PDB entry 8OOS | electron microscopy, 3.29 A resolution | chains L and N of the 9 polymer chains in the assembly

== Chain L ==
Molecule: DNA Strand 2
Sequence (226 nucleotides; numbered -152 to 73; the number before each row is that of its first residue; numbers below 1 keep their minus sign (DC-152 is residue -152)):
  -152 CGGTACCCGG GGATCCTCTA GAGTGGGAGC TCGGAACACT ATCCGACTGG CACCGGCAAG
   -92 GTCGCTGTTC AATACATGCA CAGGATGTAT ATATCTGACA CGTGCCTGGA GACTAGGGAG
   -32 TAATCCCCTT GGCGGTTAAA ACGCGGGGGA CAGCGCGTAC GTGCGTTTAA GCGGTGCTAG
    28 AGCTTGCTAC GACCAATTGA GCGGCCTCGG CACCGGGATT CTCCAG
Disordered / not traced: -152 to -35, 73

== Chain N ==
Protein: Histone H4
From: Homo sapiens
UniProt: P62805 (H4_HUMAN); residues 1-102 here correspond to UniProt positions 2-103 (UniProt number = residue number + 1)
Sequence (102 residues; row label = number of the first residue in the row):
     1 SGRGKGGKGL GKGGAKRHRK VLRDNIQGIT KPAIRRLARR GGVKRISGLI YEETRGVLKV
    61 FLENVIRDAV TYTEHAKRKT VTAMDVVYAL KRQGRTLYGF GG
Disordered / not traced: 1-20, 94-102
Swiss-Prot annotation at these positions:
  - DNA-binding region: Lys16 to Lys20
  - modified residue: Ser1 (N-acetylserine), Arg3 (Asymmetric dimethylarginine), Lys5 (N6-(2-hydroxyisobutyryl)lysine), Lys8 (N6-(2-hydroxyisobutyryl)lysine), Lys12 (N6-(2-hydroxyisobutyryl)lysine), Lys16 (N6-(2-hydroxyisobutyryl)lysine), Lys20 (N6,N6,N6-trimethyllysine), Lys31 (N6-(2-hydroxyisobutyryl)lysine), Lys44 (N6-(2-hydroxyisobutyryl)lysine), Ser47 (Phosphoserine), Tyr51 (Phosphotyrosine), Lys59 (N6-(2-hydroxyisobutyryl)lysine), Lys77 (N6-(2-hydroxyisobutyryl)lysine), Lys79 (N6-(2-hydroxyisobutyryl)lysine), Thr80 (Phosphothreonine), Tyr88 (Phosphotyrosine), Lys91 (N6-(2-hydroxyisobutyryl)lysine)
  - cross-link (Glycyl lysine isopeptide (Lys-Gly)): Lys12 (interchain with G-Cter in SUMO2), Lys20 (interchain with G-Cter in SUMO2), Lys31 (interchain with G-Cter in SUMO2), Lys59 (interchain with G-Cter in SUMO2), Lys79 (interchain with G-Cter in SUMO2), Lys91 (interchain with G-Cter in SUMO2)

== Interface between chain L and chain N ==
Residue-residue contacts (13; chain L residue first):
  DC7(L) - Arg45(N)  sugar contact
  DC7(L) - Ile46(N)  sugar contact
  DC7(L) - Ser47(N)  phosphate contact
  DC7(L) - Gly48(N)  hydrogen bond to the phosphate
  DG8(L) - Arg35(N)  salt bridge to the phosphate
  DG8(L) - Arg45(N)  phosphate contact
  DG8(L) - Ile46(N)  hydrogen bond to the phosphate
  DT9(L) - Arg39(N)  salt bridge to the phosphate
  DG27(L) - Lys79(N)  salt bridge to the phosphate
  DA28(L) - Arg78(N)  hydrogen bond to the phosphate
  DA28(L) - Lys79(N)  hydrogen bond to the phosphate
  DA28(L) - Thr80(N)  hydrogen bond to the phosphate
  DG29(L) - Arg78(N)  salt bridge to the phosphate
Also at the interface, not in a pair above, chain N (12 interface residues in all): Lys44, Tyr51, Lys77

== Overview ==
6 residues of chain L and 12 residues of chain N are in contact, with 5 hydrogen bonds and 4 salt bridges.
Polar pairs include DC7(L)-Gly48(N), DG8(L)-Ile46(N) and DA28(L)-Arg78(N). UniProt lists a DNA-binding region
on chain N.
Chain L is DNA Strand 2 and chain N is Histone H4 (Homo sapiens); the structure, CryoEM Structure INO80core
Hexasome complex ATPase-hexasome refinement state 2, was determined by electron microscopy together with 8OO7,
8OO9, 8OOA, 8OOC, 8OOF, 8OOP, 8OOR and 8OOT from the same study.
